Entry 9D3L (electron microscopy, 2.80 A resolution); this record covers chains B and J of the 12 polymer chains in the assembly.

# Chain B
Molecule: Histone H4
Source organism: Homo sapiens
UniProt: P62805 (H4_HUMAN); residues 23-101 here correspond to UniProt positions 24-102 (UniProt number = residue number + 1)
Amino-acid sequence (79 residues; row label = number of the first residue in the row):
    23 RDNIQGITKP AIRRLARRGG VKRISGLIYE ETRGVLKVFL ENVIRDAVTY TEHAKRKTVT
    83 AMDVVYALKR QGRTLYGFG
UniProt features mapped onto this chain:
  - modified residue: Lys31 (N6-(2-hydroxyisobutyryl)lysine), Lys44 (N6-(2-hydroxyisobutyryl)lysine), Ser47 (Phosphoserine), Tyr51 (Phosphotyrosine), Lys59 (N6-(2-hydroxyisobutyryl)lysine), Lys77 (N6-(2-hydroxyisobutyryl)lysine), Lys79 (N6-(2-hydroxyisobutyryl)lysine), Thr80 (Phosphothreonine), Tyr88 (Phosphotyrosine), Lys91 (N6-(2-hydroxyisobutyryl)lysine)
  - cross-link (Glycyl lysine isopeptide (Lys-Gly)): Lys31 (interchain with G-Cter in SUMO2), Lys59 (interchain with G-Cter in SUMO2), Lys79 (interchain with G-Cter in SUMO2), Lys91 (interchain with G-Cter in SUMO2)

# Chain J
Molecule: 601 DNA
Sequence (124 nucleotides; numbered -72 to 51; the number before each row is that of its first residue; numbers below 1 keep their minus sign (DC-72 is residue -72)):
   -72 CAGGATGTAT ATATCTGACA CGTGCCTGGA GACTAGGGAG TAATCCCCTT GGCGGTTAAA
   -12 ACGCGGGGGA CAGCGCGTAC GTGCGTTTAA GCGGTGCTAG AGCTGTCTAC GACCAATTGA
    48 GCGG

# How chain B and chain J interact
Contacting residue pairs - 6 pairs, chain B then chain J:
  Thr30(B) - DA-13(J)  phosphate contact
  Thr30(B) - DA-12(J)  phosphate contact
  Pro32(B) - DA-13(J)  phosphate contact
  Pro32(B) - DA-12(J)  phosphate contact
  Arg36(B) - DA-13(J)  salt bridge to the phosphate
  Arg45(B) - DG-4(J)  sugar contact
Also at the interface, not in a pair above, chain B (5 interface residues in all): Thr80
Also at the interface, not in a pair above, chain J (5 interface residues in all): DT-24, DA-3

# In short
The chain B/chain J interface involves 5 residues from each chain, with 1 salt bridge. Its one salt-bridged
contact is Arg36(B)-DA-13(J).
Here chain B is Histone H4 (Homo sapiens) and chain J is 601 DNA. Entry 9D3L (Two Dsup molecules in complex
with the nucleosome open from the left side) was determined by electron microscopy, deposited together with
9D3K, 9D3N, 9D3O, 9D3Q, 9D3R, 9D3S and 9D3T.
